Entry 4C8Q (X-ray diffraction, 3.70 A resolution); this record covers chains E and G of the 8 polymer chains in the assembly.

# Chain E
Name: U6 snrna-associated sm-like protein LSM5
From: Saccharomyces cerevisiae
Reference sequence: P40089 (LSM5_YEAST); residue numbers follow UniProt; this construct covers 1-93
Sequence (93 residues; each row starts with the number of its first residue):
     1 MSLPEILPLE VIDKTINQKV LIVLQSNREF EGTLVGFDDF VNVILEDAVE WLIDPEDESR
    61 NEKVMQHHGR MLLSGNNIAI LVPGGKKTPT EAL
Unresolved in the structure: 1-4, 88-93

# Chain G
Name: U6 snrna-associated sm-like protein LSM7
From: Saccharomyces cerevisiae
Reference sequence: P53905 (LSM7_YEAST); residues 1-115 here = UniProt positions 1-115
Sequence (115 residues; row label = number of the first residue in the row):
     1 MHQQHSKSEN KPQQQRKKFE GPKREAILDL AKYKDSKIRV KLMGGKLVIG VLKGYDQLMN
    61 LVLDDTVEYM SNPDDENNTE LISKNARKLG LTVIRGTILV SLSSAEGSDV LYMQK
Unresolved in the structure: 1-25, 73-86, 109-115

# Chain E / chain G interface
Residue-residue contacts - 28 pairs, chain E then chain G:
  Ile6(E) - Lys53(G)
  Ile6(E) - Gly54(G)
  Ile6(E) - Tyr55(G)
  Pro8(E) - Tyr55(G)
  Pro8(E) - Asp56(G)
  Pro8(E) - Asn60(G)
  Pro8(E) - Val62(G)  hydrophobic
  Val11(E) - Val62(G)  hydrophobic
  Val11(E) - Val93(G)  hydrophobic
  Val23(E) - Lys46(G)
  Leu24(E) - Lys46(G)
  Gln25(E) - Gly44(G)
  Gln25(E) - Lys46(G)
  Ser26(E) - Lys46(G)
  Val41(E) - Arg95(G)
  Pro55(E) - Met70(G)
  Gly75(E) - Arg95(G)
  Ile78(E) - Arg95(G)  hydrogen bond (backbone-side chain)
  Ala79(E) - Ile94(G)
  Ala79(E) - Arg95(G)  hydrogen bond (backbone-backbone)
  Ile80(E) - Thr92(G)
  Ile80(E) - Val93(G)
  Ile80(E) - Ile94(G)  hydrophobic
  Leu81(E) - Thr92(G)
  Leu81(E) - Val93(G)  hydrogen bond (backbone-backbone)
  Val82(E) - Leu89(G)  hydrophobic
  Val82(E) - Leu91(G)
  Pro83(E) - Leu91(G)
Interface residues without a listed pair, chain E (18 interface residues in all): Leu7, Leu9
Interface residues without a listed pair, chain G (20 interface residues in all): Leu42, Met43, Val48, Glu68, Ile98

# Overview
18 residues of chain E and 20 residues of chain G are in contact, with 3 hydrogen bonds. Polar contacts
include Ile78(E)-Arg95(G), Ala79(E)-Arg95(G) and Leu81(E)-Val93(G).
Chain E is U6 snrna-associated sm-like protein LSM5 and chain G is U6 snrna-associated sm-like protein LSM7,
both from Saccharomyces cerevisiae; the structure, Crystal structure of the yeast Lsm1-7-Pat1 complex, was
determined by X-ray diffraction together with 4C92 from the same study.
